PDB entry 1H3E | X-ray diffraction, 2.90 A resolution | chains A and B

== Chain A ==
Molecule: Tyrosyl-tRNA synthetase
Source organism: Thermus thermophilus
Notes: EC 6.1.1.1
UniProtKB: P83453 (SYY_THETH); numbering as in UniProt (aligned over 1-432)
Amino-acid sequence (432 residues; row label = number of the first residue in the row):
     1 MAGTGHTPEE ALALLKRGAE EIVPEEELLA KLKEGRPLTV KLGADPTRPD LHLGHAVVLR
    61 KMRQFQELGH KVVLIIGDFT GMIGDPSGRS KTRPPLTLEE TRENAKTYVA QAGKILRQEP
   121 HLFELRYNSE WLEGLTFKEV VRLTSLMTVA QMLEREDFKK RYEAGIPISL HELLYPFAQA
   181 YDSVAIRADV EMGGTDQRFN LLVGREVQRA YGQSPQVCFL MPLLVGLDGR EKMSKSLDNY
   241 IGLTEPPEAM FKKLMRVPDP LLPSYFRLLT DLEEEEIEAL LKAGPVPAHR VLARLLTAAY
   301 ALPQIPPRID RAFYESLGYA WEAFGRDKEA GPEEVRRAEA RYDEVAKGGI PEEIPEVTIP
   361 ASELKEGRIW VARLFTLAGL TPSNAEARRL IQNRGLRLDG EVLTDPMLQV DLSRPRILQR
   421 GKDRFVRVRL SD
Disordered / not traced: 1-5
Small-molecule neighbours:
  - ATP (adenosine-5'-triphosphate): Leu42, Gly43, Ala44, Asp45, His52, Gly54, His55, Val57, Val58, Arg93, Tyr108, Gly193, Gly194, Asp196, Gln197, Pro222, Leu223, Leu224, Lys232, Met233, Ser234, Lys235, Ser236
  - tyrosinol (TYE; 4-[(2S)-2-amino-3-hydroxypropyl]phenol): Lys41, Gly43, Ala44, Asp45, Ile75, Thr80, Asp85, Asn128, Tyr175, Gln179, Asp182, Glu191, Gln197, Asn200
Swiss-Prot annotation at these positions:
  - motif: Pro46 to His55 ('HIGH' region), Lys232 to Ser236 ('KMSKS' region)
  - binding site (ATP): Lys235
Reported in the primary citation:
  - conformationally variable residues (side-chain flip): Arg388
  - binding site for Wild-type trnatyr(gua) (chain B): Val23, Thr148 to Glu154, Arg198 to Tyr211, Arg256, Asp259, Tyr342, Trp370, Arg373, Gln409, Arg420 to Asp423
  - specificity-determining residues: Glu154, Asp259, Asp423

== Chain B ==
Molecule: Wild-type trnatyr(gua)
Sequence (86 nucleotides; row label = number of the first residue in the row; note: 1 number in that range is skipped by the numbering (no residue carries it; nothing is unmodelled there); a row labelled like 20A-20B holds insertion residues (20A, then the next letters in order)):
     1 GGGCAGGUUC CCGAGC
    18 GGC
20A-20B CA
    21 AAGGGGACGG UCUGUAAAAC CGUUGGC
47A-47I GUAUGCCUU
    48 CGCUGGUUCG AAUCCAGCCC UGCCCACCA
Disordered / not traced: 75-76
Modified / non-standard residues: PSU (pseudouridine-5'-monophosphate) at position 35, 5MU (5-methyluridine 5'-monophosphate) at position 54, PSU (pseudouridine-5'-monophosphate) at position 55, 1MA (6-hydro-1-methyladenosine-5'-monophosphate) at position 58

== Chain A / chain B interface ==
Pairs across the interface - 46 pairs, chain A then chain B:
  Gly165(A) with G69(B), sugar contact
  Pro167(A) with U68(B), sugar contact
  Arg256(A) with PSU_35(B), hydrogen bond to the phosphate; A36(B), salt bridge to the phosphate
  Asp259(A) with G34(B), hydrogen bond to the base; A36(B), base contact
  Pro285(A) with G34(B), base contact
  Val286(A) with G34(B), sugar contact
  His289(A) with G34(B), base contact
  Tyr342(A) with PSU_35(B), hydrogen bond to the sugar
  Val345(A) with PSU_35(B), base contact
  Ala346(A) with PSU_35(B), phosphate contact
  Lys365(A) with G47A(B), base contact
  Ile369(A) with G47A(B), base contact
  Trp370(A) with G47A(B), hydrogen bond to the base; U47B(B), base contact
  Arg373(A) with G47A(B), hydrogen bond to the base
  Ser383(A) with G46(B), hydrogen bond to the phosphate; C47(B), phosphate contact
  Asn384(A) with C47(B), hydrogen bond to the phosphate; G47A(B), hydrogen bond to the phosphate
  Ala385(A) with G46(B), phosphate contact; C47(B), hydrogen bond to the phosphate
  Arg388(A) with U47B(B), sugar contact
  Arg389(A) with U43(B), sugar contact; U44(B), sugar contact; G45(B), phosphate contact; G46(B), salt bridge to the phosphate
  Leu390(A) with G29(B), sugar contact
  Asn393(A) with G29(B), hydrogen bond to the sugar; G30(B), sugar contact; G42(B), hydrogen bond to the sugar; U43(B), hydrogen bond to the sugar
  Arg394(A) with G29(B), sugar contact; G30(B), sugar contact
  Gly395(A) with G29(B), hydrogen bond to the sugar
  Met407(A) with U47B(B), base contact
  Gln409(A) with G47A(B), base contact; U47B(B), hydrogen bond to the base
  Arg420(A) with C28(B), hydrogen bond to the phosphate; G29(B), salt bridge to the phosphate
  Gly421(A) with G29(B), sugar contact; G30(B), phosphate contact
  Lys422(A) with G30(B), phosphate contact; PSU_35(B), sugar contact
  Asp423(A) with PSU_35(B), hydrogen bond to the base
Other interface residues (no listed pair), chain A (36 interface residues in all): Lys91, Tyr162, Asp228, Lys252, Pro258, Arg341, Glu386
Other interface residues (no listed pair), chain B (20 interface residues in all): C12, A27, U33, C70
The authors on this interface:
  - pairs named by the authors: Asp259(A)-G34(B)
  - interface residues, chain A: Arg256(A), Tyr342(A), Trp370(A), Val371(A), Arg373(A), Arg388(A), Gln409(A), Arg420(A), Asp423(A)

== In short ==
36 residues of chain A face 20 of chain B across their interface; the contacts include 16 hydrogen bonds and 3
salt bridges. Polar contacts include Asp259(A)-G34(B), Trp370(A)-G47A(B) and Arg373(A)-G47A(B). The authors
report a contact between Asp259(A) and G34(B). From the paper: a binding site for Wild-type trnatyr(gua)
(chain B) at Val23(A), Thr148(A) and Arg198(A) among others; interface residues Arg256(A), Tyr342(A) and
Trp370(A) among others.
Chain A is Tyrosyl-tRNA synthetase (Thermus thermophilus) and chain B is Wild-type trnatyr(gua); the
structure, Tyrosyl-tRNA synthetase from Thermus thermophilus complexed with wild-type tRNAtyr(GUA) and with
ATP and tyrosinol, was determined by X-ray diffraction (same publication as 1H3F, 9SDF and 9SFB).
